Entry 9ENH (X-ray diffraction, 2.30 A resolution); this record covers chains A and B.

# Chain A (and B)
Protein: L-amino acid oxidase 4
Organism: Hebeloma cylindrosporum
Notes: EC 1.4.3.2; chain B of this document is another copy of the same molecule, construct and numbering; everything in this record applies to it too
UniProt: S4S6Z0 (S4S6Z0_HEBCY); residue numbers follow UniProt; this construct covers 54-615
Sequence (562 residues; numbered 54 to 615; the number before each row is that of its first residue):
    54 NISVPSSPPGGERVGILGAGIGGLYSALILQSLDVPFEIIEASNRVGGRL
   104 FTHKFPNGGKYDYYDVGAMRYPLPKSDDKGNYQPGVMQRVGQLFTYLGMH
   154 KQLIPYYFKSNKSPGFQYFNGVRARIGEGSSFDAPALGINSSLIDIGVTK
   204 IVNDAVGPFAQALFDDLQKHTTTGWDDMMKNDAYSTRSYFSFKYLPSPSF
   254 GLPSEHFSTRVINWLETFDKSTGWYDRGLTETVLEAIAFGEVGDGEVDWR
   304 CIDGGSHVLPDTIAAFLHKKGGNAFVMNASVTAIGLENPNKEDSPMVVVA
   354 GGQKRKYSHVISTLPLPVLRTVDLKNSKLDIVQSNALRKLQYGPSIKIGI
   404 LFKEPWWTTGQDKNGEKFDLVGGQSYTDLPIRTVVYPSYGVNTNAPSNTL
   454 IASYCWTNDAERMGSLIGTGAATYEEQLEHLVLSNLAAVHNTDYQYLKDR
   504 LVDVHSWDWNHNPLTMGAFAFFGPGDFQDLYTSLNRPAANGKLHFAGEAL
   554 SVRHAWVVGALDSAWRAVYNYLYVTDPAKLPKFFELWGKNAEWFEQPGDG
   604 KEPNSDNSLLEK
Not modelled in the structure: 54-56, 601-615 (chain B: 54-64, 296-298, 600-615)
Sequence notes: engineered mutation Ala474 (Lys in S4S6Z0), Ala475 (Lys in S4S6Z0)
Ligand contacts:
  - FAD (flavin-adenine dinucleotide): Gly71, Ala72, Gly73, Ile74, Gly75, Gly76, Ile93, Glu94, Ala95, Ser96, Gly100, Gly101, Arg102, Leu103, Val119, Gly120, Ala121, Met122, Arg123, Tyr124, Ala332, Ser333, Val334, Thr366, Leu367, Pro368, Val371, Ser398, Lys400, Tyr457, Trp512, Leu517, Thr518, Ala521, Phe522, Gly550, Glu551, Ala558, Trp559, Val560, Ala563
  - s-1,2-propanediol (PGO): Ile470, Gly471, Ser509, Trp510, Asp511, His514, Asn515
UniProt features mapped onto this chain:
  - binding site (FAD): Gly75, Glu94, Ala95, Arg102, Met122, Arg123, Val334, Glu551, Trp559, Val560
  - binding site (L-glutamate): Arg123, Tyr457
  - binding site (L-glutamine): Arg123, Tyr457
  - binding site (L-lysine): Arg123, Tyr457
  - binding site (L-phenylalanine): Arg123, Tyr457, Ala558
  - glycosylation (N-linked (GlcNAc...) asparagine): Asn54, Asn164, Asn193, Asn331
  - mutagenesis: Asn54 (N54A: Lowers the glycosylation rate of LAAO4, decreases greatly temperature stability, and decreases the catalytic activity), Asn164 (N164A: Lowers the glycosylation rate of LAAO4, decreases greatly temperature stability, but does not affect the catalytic activity), Asn193 (N193A: Lowers the glycosylation rate of LAAO4, decreases greatly temperature stability, but does not affect the catalytic activity), Glu288 (E288H: Leads to a 2.1-fold increased activity toward L-tryptophan, an 1.6-fold increase in activity toward L-2-naphthylalanine which possesses an aromatic side chain of similar size compared with ...), Asn331 (N331A: Lowers the glycosylation rate of LAAO4, decreases greatly temperature stability, but does not affect the catalytic activity)

# Chain A / chain B interface
Contacting residue pairs - 95 pairs, chain A then chain B:
  Asn173(A) - Ile384(B)
  Asn173(A) - Asn388(B)  hydrogen bond
  Asp186(A) - Ile384(B)
  Ala189(A) - Ile384(B)
  Leu190(A) - Ile384(B)  hydrophobic
  Leu190(A) - Asn388(B)
  Tyr237(A) - Phe245(B)  hydrophobic
  Arg240(A) - Lys392(B)
  Arg240(A) - Pro527(B)
  Phe245(A) - Ala236(B)
  Phe245(A) - Tyr237(B)  hydrophobic
  Thr262(A) - Gly528(B)
  Thr262(A) - Gln531(B)  hydrogen bond
  Thr262(A) - Asp532(B)
  Arg263(A) - Val385(B)
  Arg263(A) - Asp532(B)  salt bridge
  Asn266(A) - Lys392(B)
  Asn266(A) - Asp532(B)  hydrogen bond
  Glu269(A) - Lys392(B)
  Thr270(A) - Arg391(B)  hydrogen bond
  Thr275(A) - Arg391(B)  hydrogen bond
  Thr275(A) - Lys392(B)
  Asp279(A) - Pro527(B)
  Pro370(A) - Arg465(B)
  Arg373(A) - Asp431(B)  hydrogen bond (side chain-backbone)
  Arg373(A) - Leu432(B)
  Arg373(A) - Pro433(B)
  Arg373(A) - Arg465(B)
  Thr374(A) - Leu484(B)
  Ile384(A) - Asn173(B)
  Ile384(A) - Asp186(B)
  Ile384(A) - Ala189(B)
  Ile384(A) - Leu190(B)  hydrophobic
  Val385(A) - Arg263(B)
  Asn388(A) - Asn173(B)  hydrogen bond
  Leu390(A) - Arg465(B)  hydrogen bond (backbone-side chain)
  Arg391(A) - Thr270(B)  hydrogen bond
  Arg391(A) - Thr275(B)  hydrogen bond
  Arg391(A) - Asp431(B)
  Arg391(A) - Arg435(B)
  Arg391(A) - Arg465(B)  hydrogen bond (backbone-side chain)
  Lys392(A) - Arg240(B)
  Lys392(A) - Asn266(B)
  Lys392(A) - Glu269(B)
  Lys392(A) - Thr275(B)
  Leu393(A) - Arg465(B)  hydrogen bond (backbone-side chain)
  Gln394(A) - Asn461(B)  hydrogen bond
  Asp431(A) - Arg373(B)  hydrogen bond (backbone-side chain)
  Asp431(A) - Arg391(B)
  Leu432(A) - Arg373(B)
  Pro433(A) - Arg373(B)
  Arg435(A) - Arg391(B)
  Asn461(A) - Gln394(B)  hydrogen bond
  Glu464(A) - Glu464(B)
  Glu464(A) - Asn513(B)
  Arg465(A) - Pro370(B)
  Arg465(A) - Arg373(B)
  Arg465(A) - Leu390(B)  hydrogen bond (side chain-backbone)
  Arg465(A) - Arg391(B)
  Arg465(A) - Leu393(B)  hydrogen bond (side chain-backbone)
  Arg465(A) - Met519(B)
  Gly467(A) - His514(B)
  Ser468(A) - Asn513(B)  hydrogen bond (side chain-backbone)
  Ser468(A) - His514(B)
  Ser468(A) - Asn515(B)
  Ser468(A) - Pro516(B)
  Ser468(A) - Met519(B)
  Leu469(A) - Pro516(B)  hydrophobic
  Ile470(A) - His514(B)  hydrogen bond (backbone-side chain)
  Gly471(A) - His514(B)
  Tyr477(A) - Pro516(B)  hydrophobic
  Tyr477(A) - Leu517(B)
  Gln480(A) - Ser333(B)
  Leu484(A) - Thr374(B)
  Asn513(A) - Ser468(B)
  His514(A) - Gly467(B)
  His514(A) - Ser468(B)
  His514(A) - Asp511(B)  salt bridge
  His514(A) - Asn513(B)
  His514(A) - His514(B)
  Asn515(A) - Ser468(B)
  Pro516(A) - Ser468(B)
  Pro516(A) - Leu469(B)  hydrophobic
  Pro516(A) - Tyr477(B)  hydrophobic
  Leu517(A) - Tyr477(B)
  Met519(A) - Arg465(B)
  Met519(A) - Ser468(B)
  Pro527(A) - Arg240(B)
  Pro527(A) - Asp279(B)
  Gly528(A) - Thr262(B)
  Gln531(A) - Thr262(B)  hydrogen bond
  Asp532(A) - Thr262(B)
  Asp532(A) - Arg263(B)  salt bridge
  Asp532(A) - Asn266(B)
  Leu533(A) - Asn266(B)
Other interface residues (no listed pair), chain A (60 interface residues in all): Phe185, Ala236, Ser241, Ser244, Ser333, Tyr395, Asp462, Met466, Thr472
Other interface residues (no listed pair), chain B (59 interface residues in all): Phe185, Ser241, Ser244, Tyr395, Asp462, Thr472, Gln480, Gly520, Leu533

# Overview
60 residues of chain A and 59 residues of chain B are in contact; the contacts include 20 hydrogen bonds and 3
salt bridges. Polar pairs include Arg263(A)-Asp532(B), His514(A)-Asp511(B) and Asn173(A)-Asn388(B). Chain A
binds flavin-adenine dinucleotide and s-1,2-propanediol.
Both chains are L-amino acid oxidase 4 (Hebeloma cylindrosporum). Entry 9ENH (L-amino acid oxidase 4 (HcLAAO4)
from the fungus Hebeloma cylindrosporum) was determined by X-ray diffraction together with 9ENI, 9ENJ, 9ENK
and 9ENN from the same study.
